Entry 8IO7 (electron microscopy, 2.62 A resolution); this record covers chains A and B.

[Chain A (and B)]
Molecule: Xylulose5phosphatefructose6phosphate phosphoketolase
Source organism: Bifidobacterium longum subsp. longum F8
Notes: chain B of this document is another copy of the same molecule, construct and numbering; everything in this record applies to it too
UniProt: S6CP45 (S6CP45_9BACT); residue numbers follow UniProt; this construct covers 1-825
Amino-acid sequence (825 residues; numbered 1 to 825; the number before each row is that of its first residue):
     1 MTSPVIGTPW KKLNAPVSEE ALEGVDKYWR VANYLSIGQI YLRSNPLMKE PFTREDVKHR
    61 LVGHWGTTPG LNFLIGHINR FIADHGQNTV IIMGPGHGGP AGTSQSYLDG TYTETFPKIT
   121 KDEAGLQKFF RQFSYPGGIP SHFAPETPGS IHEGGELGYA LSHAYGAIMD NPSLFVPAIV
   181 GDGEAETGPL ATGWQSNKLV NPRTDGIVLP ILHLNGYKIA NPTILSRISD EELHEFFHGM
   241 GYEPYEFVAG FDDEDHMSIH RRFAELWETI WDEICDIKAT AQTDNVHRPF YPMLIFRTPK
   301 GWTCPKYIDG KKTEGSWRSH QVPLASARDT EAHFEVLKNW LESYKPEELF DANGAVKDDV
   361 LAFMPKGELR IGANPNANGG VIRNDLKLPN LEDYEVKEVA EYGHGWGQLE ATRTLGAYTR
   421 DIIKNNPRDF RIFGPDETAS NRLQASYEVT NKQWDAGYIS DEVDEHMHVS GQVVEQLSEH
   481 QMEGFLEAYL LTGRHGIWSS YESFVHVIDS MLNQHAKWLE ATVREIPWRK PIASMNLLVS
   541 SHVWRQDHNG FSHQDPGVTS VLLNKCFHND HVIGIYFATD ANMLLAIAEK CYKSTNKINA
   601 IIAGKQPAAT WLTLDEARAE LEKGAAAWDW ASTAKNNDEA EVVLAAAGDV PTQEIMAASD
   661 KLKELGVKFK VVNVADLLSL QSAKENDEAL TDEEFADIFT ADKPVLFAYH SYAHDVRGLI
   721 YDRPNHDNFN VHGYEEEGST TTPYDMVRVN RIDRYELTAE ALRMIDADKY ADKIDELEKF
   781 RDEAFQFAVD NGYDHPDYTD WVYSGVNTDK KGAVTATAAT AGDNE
Not modelled in the structure: 1, 808-825
Ion coordination: Mg2+: Asp182, Asn215, Tyr217 (together with thiamine diphosphate)
Ligand contacts:
  - thiamine diphosphate (TPP), molecule 1: Thr67, Pro95, His97, Gly155, Glu156, Leu157, Gly181, Asp182, Gly183, Glu184, His213, Asn215, Tyr217, Lys218, Ile219, Thr223, Lys300, His320
  - thiamine diphosphate (TPP), molecule 2: Asp436, Glu437, Leu477, Glu479, Phe504, His553

[How chain A and chain B interact]
Residue-residue contacts (227):
  Arg43(A) with Asp790(B), hydrogen bond (side chain-backbone); Asn791(B), hydrogen bond (side chain-backbone); Gly792(B)
  His59(A) with Asn791(B); Tyr793(B)
  Arg60(A) with Asp547(B), salt bridge; Pro743(B); Gly792(B)
  Leu61(A) with His548(B)
  Val62(A) with Asp547(B); His548(B)
  Gly63(A) with His548(B), hydrogen bond (backbone-side chain)
  His64(A) with His548(B); Asn549(B)
  Ser134(A) with Thr740(B)
  Tyr135(A) with Thr740(B); Val789(B), hydrogen bond (side chain-backbone); Gly792(B), hydrogen bond (side chain-backbone)
  Pro136(A) with Thr741(B); Thr742(B); Asp745(B); Val789(B)
  Ile139(A) with Thr740(B), hydrogen bond (backbone-side chain)
  Pro140(A) with Thr740(B)
  Ser141(A) with His548(B), hydrogen bond (side chain-backbone); Asn549(B), hydrogen bond (side chain-backbone); Thr740(B)
  His142(A) with Asn549(B), hydrogen bond (side chain-backbone); Ser552(B); His553(B)
  Glu153(A) with Ser552(B)
  Gly155(A) with Ser552(B); His553(B)
  Glu156(A) with Phe504(B)
  Gly183(A) with Leu477(B)
  Glu186(A) with Thr192(B), hydrogen bond (backbone-side chain); Gln476(B); Leu477(B), hydrogen bond (side chain-backbone); Ser478(B)
  Thr187(A) with Thr192(B); Leu477(B), hydrogen bond (backbone-backbone)
  Gly188(A) with Gly188(B); Thr192(B); Ser478(B)
  Ala191(A) with Ala191(B), hydrophobic; Thr192(B)
  Thr192(A) with Glu186(B), hydrogen bond (side chain-backbone); Thr187(B); Gly188(B); Ala191(B)
  Gln195(A) with Leu225(B); Phe236(B)
  Lys198(A) with Ile224(B)
  Tyr217(A) with Ile459(B); Val463(B)
  Lys218(A) with Asp436(B); Leu477(B)
  Ile219(A) with Asp436(B), hydrogen bond (backbone-side chain)
  Ala220(A) with Lys452(B), hydrogen bond (backbone-side chain)
  Asn221(A) with Asp436(B); Glu475(B), hydrogen bond
  Pro222(A) with Trp454(B); Met467(B)
  Thr223(A) with Trp454(B)
  Ile224(A) with Lys198(B); Trp454(B); Gln476(B)
  Leu225(A) with Gln195(B)
  Arg227(A) with Trp454(B); Ala456(B); Gly457(B), hydrogen bond (side chain-backbone); Tyr458(B); Ile459(B); Val463(B); Asp464(B), salt bridge
  Glu232(A) with Gly239(B); Gly241(B); Arg288(B), salt bridge
  Glu235(A) with Glu235(B); His238(B), salt bridge; Gly239(B)
  Phe236(A) with Gln195(B); Phe236(B), hydrophobic; Gly239(B); Met240(B), hydrophobic
  His238(A) with Glu235(B), salt bridge
  Gly239(A) with Glu232(B); Phe236(B)
  Met240(A) with Phe236(B), hydrophobic
  Gly241(A) with Glu232(B)
  Arg288(A) with Glu232(B), salt bridge
  Tyr307(A) with Glu462(B), hydrogen bond
  Lys312(A) with Glu462(B); Val463(B)
  Ser316(A) with Val463(B)
  Trp317(A) with Val463(B), hydrogen bond (side chain-backbone); Glu465(B)
  Arg318(A) with Glu462(B); Glu465(B), salt bridge
  Gln321(A) with His548(B)
  Asp436(A) with Lys218(B); Ile219(B), hydrogen bond (side chain-backbone); Asn221(B)
  Lys452(A) with Ala220(B), hydrogen bond (side chain-backbone)
  Trp454(A) with Pro222(B); Thr223(B); Ile224(B); Arg227(B)
  Ala456(A) with Arg227(B)
  Gly457(A) with Arg227(B), hydrogen bond (backbone-side chain)
  Tyr458(A) with Arg227(B)
  Ile459(A) with Tyr217(B); Arg227(B)
  Glu462(A) with Tyr307(B), hydrogen bond; Lys312(B); Arg318(B)
  Val463(A) with Tyr217(B); Arg227(B); Lys312(B); Ser316(B); Trp317(B), hydrogen bond (backbone-side chain)
  Asp464(A) with Arg227(B), salt bridge
  Glu465(A) with Trp317(B); Arg318(B), salt bridge
  Met467(A) with Pro222(B)
  Glu475(A) with Asn221(B), hydrogen bond
  Gln476(A) with Glu186(B); Ile224(B)
  Leu477(A) with Gly183(B); Glu186(B), hydrogen bond (backbone-side chain); Thr187(B), hydrogen bond (backbone-backbone); Lys218(B)
  Ser478(A) with Glu186(B); Gly188(B)
  Phe504(A) with Glu156(B)
  His506(A) with Asn513(B), hydrogen bond
  Val507(A) with Ser510(B)
  Asp509(A) with Asp509(B)
  Ser510(A) with Val507(B)
  Asn513(A) with His506(B), hydrogen bond; Asp555(B), hydrogen bond
  Gln514(A) with Ser552(B)
  Lys517(A) with Phe551(B); Gln554(B), hydrogen bond (side chain-backbone); Asp555(B); Glu736(B), salt bridge
  Glu520(A) with Phe551(B); Glu736(B)
  Arg524(A) with Glu736(B), hydrogen bond (side chain-backbone); Glu737(B), salt bridge
  Asp547(A) with Arg60(B), salt bridge; Val62(B)
  His548(A) with Leu61(B); Val62(B); Gly63(B), hydrogen bond (side chain-backbone); His64(B); Ser141(B), hydrogen bond (backbone-side chain); Gln321(B)
  Asn549(A) with His64(B); Ser141(B), hydrogen bond (backbone-side chain); His142(B), hydrogen bond (backbone-side chain)
  Phe551(A) with Lys517(B); Glu520(B)
  Ser552(A) with His142(B); Glu153(B); Gly155(B); Gln514(B)
  His553(A) with His142(B); Gly155(B)
  Gln554(A) with Lys517(B), hydrogen bond (backbone-side chain)
  Asp555(A) with Asn513(B), hydrogen bond; Lys517(B)
  Gly557(A) with Asn564(B)
  Ser560(A) with Asn564(B), hydrogen bond
  Val561(A) with Val561(B), hydrophobic
  Leu563(A) with His714(B)
  Asn564(A) with Gly557(B); Ser560(B), hydrogen bond; Tyr712(B); Glu736(B)
  Lys565(A) with Tyr712(B); Glu736(B), salt bridge
  Phe567(A) with Tyr712(B), hydrophobic; Tyr734(B); Glu736(B)
  His568(A) with Glu735(B); Glu737(B), salt bridge
  Tyr712(A) with Asn564(B); Lys565(B); Phe567(B), hydrophobic
  His714(A) with Leu563(B); Asp715(B), hydrogen bond (side chain-backbone); Gly718(B), hydrogen bond (side chain-backbone); Leu719(B)
  Asp715(A) with His714(B), hydrogen bond (backbone-side chain)
  Arg717(A) with Tyr721(B)
  Gly718(A) with His714(B), hydrogen bond (backbone-side chain); Gly718(B)
  Leu719(A) with His714(B)
  Tyr721(A) with Arg717(B)
  His726(A) with His726(B), hydrogen bond
  Tyr734(A) with Phe567(B)
  Glu735(A) with His568(B)
  Glu736(A) with Lys517(B), salt bridge; Glu520(B); Arg524(B), hydrogen bond (backbone-side chain); Asn564(B); Lys565(B), salt bridge; Phe567(B)
  Glu737(A) with Arg524(B), salt bridge; His568(B), salt bridge
  Thr740(A) with Ser134(B); Tyr135(B); Ile139(B), hydrogen bond (side chain-backbone); Pro140(B); Ser141(B)
  Thr741(A) with Pro136(B)
  Thr742(A) with Pro136(B)
  Val789(A) with Tyr135(B), hydrogen bond (backbone-side chain); Pro136(B)
  Asp790(A) with Arg43(B), hydrogen bond (backbone-side chain)
  Asn791(A) with Arg43(B); His59(B)
  Gly792(A) with Arg43(B); Arg60(B); Tyr135(B), hydrogen bond (backbone-side chain)
  Tyr793(A) with His59(B)
Also at the interface, not in a pair above, chain A (126 interface residues in all): Leu157, Glu184, Pro189, Ile228, Phe290, Gly315, Val322, Glu437, Ala439, His480, Arg545, Gly550, Pro743, Asp745, Ala788
Also at the interface, not in a pair above, chain B (126 interface residues in all): Leu157, Glu184, Pro189, Ile228, Phe290, Gly315, Val322, Glu437, Ala439, His480, Arg545, Gly550, Ala788

[Overview]
The chain A/chain B interface involves 126 residues from each chain, with 50 hydrogen bonds and 18 salt
bridges. Polar pairs include Arg60(A)-Asp547(B), Arg227(A)-Asp464(B) and Glu232(A)-Arg288(B). Bound to chain
A: thiamine diphosphate. Asp182(A), Asn215(A) and Tyr217(A) coordinate Mg2+.
Both chains are Xylulose5phosphatefructose6phosphate phosphoketolase (Bifidobacterium longum subsp. longum
F8). Entry 8IO7 (Cryo-EM structure of phosphoketolase from Bifidobacterium longum in dimeric assembly) was
determined by electron microscopy, deposited together with 8IO6, 8IO8, 8IO9, 8IOA and 8IOE.
